PDB entry 4CCC | X-ray diffraction, 2.09 A resolution | chain A

# Chain A
Molecule: Galactocerebrosidase
Organism: Mus musculus
Notes: EC 3.2.1.46
Reference sequence: P54818 (GALC_MOUSE); residues 25-668 here correspond to UniProt positions 41-684 (UniProt number = residue number + 16)
Sequence (654 residues; row label = number of the first residue in the row):
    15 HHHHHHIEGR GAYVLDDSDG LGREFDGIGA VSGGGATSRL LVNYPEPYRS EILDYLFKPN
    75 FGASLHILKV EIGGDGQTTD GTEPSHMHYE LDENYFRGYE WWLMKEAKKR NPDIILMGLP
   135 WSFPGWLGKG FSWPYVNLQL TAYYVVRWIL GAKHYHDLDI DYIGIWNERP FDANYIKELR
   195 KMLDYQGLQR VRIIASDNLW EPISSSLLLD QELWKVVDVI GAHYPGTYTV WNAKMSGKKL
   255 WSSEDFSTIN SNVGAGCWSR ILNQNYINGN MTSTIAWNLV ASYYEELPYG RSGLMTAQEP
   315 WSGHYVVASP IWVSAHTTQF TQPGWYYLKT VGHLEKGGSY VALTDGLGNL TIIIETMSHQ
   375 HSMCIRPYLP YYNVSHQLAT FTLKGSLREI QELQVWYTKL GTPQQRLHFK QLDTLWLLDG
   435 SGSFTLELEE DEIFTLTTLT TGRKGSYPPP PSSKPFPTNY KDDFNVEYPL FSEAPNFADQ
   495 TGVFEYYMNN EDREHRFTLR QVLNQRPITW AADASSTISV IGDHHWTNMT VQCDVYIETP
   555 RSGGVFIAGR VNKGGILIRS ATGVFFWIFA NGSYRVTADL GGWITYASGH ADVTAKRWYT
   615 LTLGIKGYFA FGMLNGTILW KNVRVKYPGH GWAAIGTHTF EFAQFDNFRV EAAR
Disordered / not traced: 15-24, 416-419
Sequence notes: expression tag (15-24)
Curated features (UniProtKB/Swiss-Prot):
  - active site: Glu182 (Proton donor/acceptor), Glu258 (Nucleophile)
  - binding site (substrate): Thr93, Trp135, Asn181, Arg380
  - glycosylation (N-linked (GlcNAc...) asparagine): Asn284, Asn363, Asn387, Asn542, Asn585, Asn629
Disulfides: Cys271-Cys378
Covalent attachments: N-acetylglucosamine (NAG) linked to Asn284, Asn363, Asn387, Asn542
Ion coordination: Ca2+: Asp477, Asn479, Phe511, Asp660
Small-molecule neighbours: 4-nitrophenyl beta-D-galactopyranoside (147): Gly48, Thr92, Thr93, Trp135, Asn181, Glu182, Tyr238, Glu258, Ser261, Trp291, Tyr303, Ile379, Arg380, Trp524
Reported in the primary citation:
  - catalytic residues: Glu182, Glu258
  - mutagenesis - E258Q: abolished catalytic activity
  - mutagenesis - E258Q: unchanged stability
  - binding site for 4-nitrophenyl beta-D-galactopyranoside: Glu182, Arg380
  - conformationally variable residues (side-chain flip): Glu182, Arg380
  - contacts within the chain: Glu182-His237 (hydrogen bond)
  - disease-associated variants - R380L, R380W: decreased catalytic activity (citing earlier work)

# In short
Ligands of chain A: 4-nitrophenyl beta-D-galactopyranoside. N-acetylglucosamine is covalently linked to
Asn284, Asn363, Asn387 and Asn542. Asp477, Asn479, Phe511 and Asp660 coordinate Ca2+. UniProt lists
active-site residues Glu182 and Glu258 and 4 substrate-binding residues. The paper reports catalytic residues
Glu182 and Glu258; R380L and R380W reduce catalytic activity.
Chain A is Galactocerebrosidase (Mus musculus); the structure, Structure of mouse galactocerebrosidase with
4NBDG: enzyme-substrate complex, was determined by X-ray diffraction, deposited together with 4CCD and 4CCE.
